7P00 - chains H and A of the 6 polymer chains in the assembly; structure by electron microscopy, 2.71 A resolution.

== Chain H ==
Molecule: Antibody fragment scFv16
From: Mus musculus
Notes: antibody fragment or engineered binder
Chain sequence (298 residues; each row starts with the number of its first residue; numbers below 1 keep their minus sign (Met-29 is residue -29)):
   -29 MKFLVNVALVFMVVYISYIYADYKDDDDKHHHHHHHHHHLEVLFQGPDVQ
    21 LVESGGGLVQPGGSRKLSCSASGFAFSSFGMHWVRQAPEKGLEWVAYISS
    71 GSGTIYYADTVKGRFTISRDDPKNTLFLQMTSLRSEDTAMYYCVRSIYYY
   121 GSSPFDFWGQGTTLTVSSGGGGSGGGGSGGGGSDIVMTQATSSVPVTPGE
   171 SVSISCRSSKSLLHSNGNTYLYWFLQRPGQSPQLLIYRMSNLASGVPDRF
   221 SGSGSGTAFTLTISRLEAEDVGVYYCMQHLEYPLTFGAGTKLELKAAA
Unresolved in the structure: -29 to 17, 138-152, 265-268
Cystine bridges: Cys39-Cys113, Cys176-Cys246

== Chain A ==
Molecule: Guanine nucleotide-binding protein G(i) subunit alpha-1, Guanine nucleotide-binding protein G(s) subunit alpha isoforms short
From: Homo sapiens
UniProtKB: chimeric construct of P63096, A0A590UJY2: residues 1-184 from P63096 (GNAI1_HUMAN) positions 1-53 (offset varies); residues 200-377 from A0A590UJY2 positions 50-227 (UniProt number = residue number - 150)
Chain sequence (246 residues; row label = number of the first residue in the row; note: 131 numbers in that range are skipped by the numbering (no residue carries them; nothing is unmodelled there)):
     1 MGCTLSAEDKAAVERSKMIEKQLQKDKQVYRATHRLLLLGADNSGKSTIV
    51 KQ
   184 MRILHGGSGGSGGTSGIFETKFQVDKVNFHMFDVGGQRDERRKWIQCFND
   234 VTAIIFVVDSSDYNRLQEALNLFKSIWNNRWLRTISVILFLNKQDLLAEK
   284 VLAGKSKIEDYFPEFARYTTPEDATPEPGEDPRVTRAKYFIRDEFLRIST
   334 ASGDGRHYCYPHFTCAVDTENARRIFNDCKDIILQMNLREYNLV
Unresolved in the structure: 1-2, 184-199
Sequence notes: engineered mutation Glu20 (Asp in P63096), Lys21 (Arg in P63096), Gln22 (Asn in P63096), Gln24 (Arg in P63096), Lys25 (Glu in P63096), Lys27 (Gly in P63096), Gln28 (Glu in P63096), Val29 (Lys in P63096), Tyr30 (Ala in P63096), Arg31 (Ala in P63096), Ala32 (Arg in P63096), Thr33 (Glu in P63096), His34 (Val in P63096), Arg35 (Lys in P63096), Asp42 (Gly in P63096), Asn43 (Glu in P63096), Asp242 (Ala92 in A0A590UJY2), Asp245 (Ser95 in A0A590UJY2), Ala355 (Ile215 in A0A590UJY2), Ile358 (Val218 in A0A590UJY2), Lys363 (Arg223 in A0A590UJY2), Leu367 (Gln227 in A0A590UJY2), Gln368 (Arg228 in A0A590UJY2), Asn370 (His230 in A0A590UJY2), Glu373 (Gln233 in A0A590UJY2), Asn375 (Glu235 in A0A590UJY2), Val377 (Leu237 in A0A590UJY2); linker (185-199)
Curated features (UniProtKB/Swiss-Prot):
  - binding site (Mg(2+)): Ser47
  - lipidation: Gly2 (N-myristoyl glycine), Cys3 (S-palmitoyl cysteine)

== Interface between chain H and chain A ==
Pairs across the interface (26; chain H residue first):
  Ser69(H) with Glu14(A), hydrogen bond
  Ser70(H) with Glu14(A); Met18(A)
  Gly71(H) with Met18(A)
  Gly73(H) with Glu14(A)
  Thr74(H) with Glu14(A), hydrogen bond
  Ile117(H) with Arg15(A)
  Tyr118(H) with Glu8(A); Ala11(A), hydrophobic; Ala12(A); Arg15(A)
  Tyr119(H) with Arg15(A)
  Pro124(H) with Glu8(A)
  His184(H) with Thr4(A); Ser6(A)
  Asn186(H) with Ser6(A); Asp9(A), hydrogen bond
  Tyr190(H) with Ser6(A), hydrogen bond; Glu8(A); Asp9(A), hydrogen bond
  Tyr192(H) with Glu8(A), hydrogen bond
  Arg208(H) with Glu8(A), salt bridge
  His249(H) with Ala7(A); Glu8(A), salt bridge
  Leu250(H) with Ala7(A)
  Tyr252(H) with Ala7(A), hydrophobic
Also at the interface, not in a pair above, chain H (20 interface residues in all): Ser48, Tyr67, Glu251
Also at the interface, not in a pair above, chain A (11 interface residues in all): Leu5

== Summary ==
The interface between chain H and chain A involves 20 residues on one side and 11 on the other; the contacts
include 6 hydrogen bonds and 2 salt bridges. Polar pairs include Arg208(H)-Glu8(A), His249(H)-Glu8(A) and
Ser69(H)-Glu14(A). From UniProt: Mg2+-binding residue Ser47(A) on chain A.
Here chain H is Antibody fragment scFv16 (Mus musculus) and chain A is Guanine nucleotide-binding protein G(i)
subunit alpha-1, Guanine nucleotide-binding protein G(s) subunit alpha isoforms short (Homo sapiens). Entry
7P00 (Human Neurokinin 1 receptor (NK1R) substance P Gq chimera (mGsqi) complex) was determined by electron
microscopy together with 7P02 from the same study.
